Entry 4QR5 (X-ray diffraction, 1.41 A resolution); this record covers chain A.

[Chain A]
Protein: Bromodomain-containing protein 4
Source organism: Homo sapiens
UniProtKB: O60885 (BRD4_HUMAN); residue numbers follow UniProt; this construct covers 44-166
Sequence (125 residues; each row starts with the number of its first residue):
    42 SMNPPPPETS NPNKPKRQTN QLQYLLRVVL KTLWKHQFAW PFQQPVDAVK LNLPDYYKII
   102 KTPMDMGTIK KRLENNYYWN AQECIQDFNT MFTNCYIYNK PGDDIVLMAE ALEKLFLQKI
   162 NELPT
Construct notes: expression tag (42-43)
UniProt features mapped onto this chain:
  - site: Asn140 (Acetylated histone binding)
  - cross-link: Lys99 (Glycyl lysine isopeptide (Lys-Gly) (interchain with G-Cter in SUMO2))
  - natural variant: Asp145 (D145G: Found in a patient with a neurodevelopmental syndrome; uncertain significance)
  - mutagenesis: Asn140 (N140A: Abolishes binding to acetylated histones)
Ligand contacts: BNM (N-[3-(cyclopentylsulfamoyl)-5-(2-oxo-2,3-dihydro-1,3-thiazol-4-yl)phenyl]cyclopropanecarboxamide): Trp81, Pro82, Phe83, Gln85, Val87, Leu92, Leu94, Tyr97, Cys136, Tyr139, Asn140, Asp145, Ile146, Met149

[In short]
Chain A binds compound BNM. Curated annotation (UniProt) lists one mutagenesis site.
Chain A is Bromodomain-containing protein 4 (Homo sapiens); the structure, Brd4 Bromodomain 1 complex with its
novel inhibitors, was determined by X-ray diffraction together with 4QR3 and 4QR4 from the same study.
